Entry 9LEW (X-ray diffraction, 2.30 A resolution); this record covers chains A and C of the 8 polymer chains in the assembly.

# Chain A (and C)
Molecule: DNA-damage-inducible protein J
Source organism: Vibrio cholerae serotype O1 (strain ATCC 39315 / El Tor Inaba N16961)
Notes: chain C of this document is another copy of the same molecule, construct and numbering; everything in this record applies to it too
Reference sequence: Q9KML3 (Q9KML3_VIBCH); numbering as in UniProt (aligned over 1-92)
Sequence (94 residues; numbered -1 to 92; the number before each row is that of its first residue; numbers below 1 keep their minus sign (Gly-1 is residue -1)):
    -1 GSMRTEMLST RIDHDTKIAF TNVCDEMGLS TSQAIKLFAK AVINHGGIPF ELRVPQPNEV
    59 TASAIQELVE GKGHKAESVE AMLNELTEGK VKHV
Not modelled in the structure: -1 to 2, 90-92 (chain C: -1 to 2)
Sequence notes: expression tag (-1 to 0)

# Chain A / chain C interface
Residue-residue contacts - 84 pairs, chain A then chain C:
  Thr3(A) with Arg9(C); Ile10(C)
  Glu4(A) with Thr8(C); Arg9(C); Ile10(C), hydrogen bond (backbone-backbone); His12(C), salt bridge; Lys15(C)
  Met5(A) with Thr8(C); Lys15(C), hydrogen bond (backbone-side chain)
  Leu6(A) with Ser7(C); Thr8(C), hydrogen bond (backbone-backbone); Lys15(C); Phe18(C), hydrophobic; Thr29(C); Ile33(C)
  Ser7(A) with Leu6(C); Ser7(C); Ile33(C)
  Thr8(A) with Met5(C); Leu6(C), hydrogen bond (backbone-backbone); Ser30(C), hydrogen bond; Ile33(C)
  Arg9(A) with Thr3(C), hydrogen bond; Glu4(C); Met5(C); Lys34(C), hydrogen bond (backbone-side chain)
  Ile10(A) with Thr3(C); Glu4(C), hydrogen bond (backbone-backbone); Leu6(C), hydrophobic; Lys34(C)
  Asp11(A) with Thr3(C)
  His12(A) with Glu4(C), salt bridge
  Thr14(A) with Ile41(C)
  Lys15(A) with Glu4(C); Met5(C), hydrogen bond (side chain-backbone); Leu6(C)
  Ala17(A) with Ile41(C), hydrophobic
  Phe18(A) with Leu6(C), hydrophobic; Phe36(C), hydrophobic; Ala37(C), hydrophobic; Val40(C), hydrophobic; Ile41(C)
  Val21(A) with Val40(C), hydrophobic
  Met25(A) with Gly45(C); Ile46(C), hydrophobic
  Ser30(A) with Ser7(C), hydrogen bond (side chain-backbone); Thr8(C), hydrogen bond (backbone-side chain)
  Ala32(A) with Phe36(C)
  Ile33(A) with Leu6(C), hydrophobic; Ser7(C); Thr8(C)
  Lys34(A) with Thr8(C); Ile10(C)
  Leu35(A) with Leu50(C), hydrophobic
  Phe36(A) with Phe18(C), hydrophobic; Ala32(C); Phe36(C), hydrophobic
  Ala37(A) with Phe18(C), hydrophobic
  Ala39(A) with Phe48(C), hydrophobic
  Val40(A) with Phe18(C), hydrophobic; Val21(C), hydrophobic
  Ile41(A) with Thr14(C); Ala17(C), hydrophobic; Phe18(C)
  Asn42(A) with Arg51(C), hydrogen bond (side chain-backbone); Val52(C); Pro53(C)
  His43(A) with Arg51(C), hydrogen bond
  Gly45(A) with Val21(C); Met25(C)
  Ile46(A) with Met25(C); Leu27(C), hydrophobic; Leu35(C), hydrophobic
  Pro47(A) with Pro47(C); Phe48(C), hydrophobic
  Phe48(A) with Leu35(C), hydrophobic; Phe36(C), hydrophobic; Ala39(C), hydrophobic; Pro47(C); Phe48(C), hydrophobic
  Glu49(A) with Leu35(C); His43(C), salt bridge
  Leu50(A) with Leu35(C), hydrophobic
  Arg51(A) with Leu35(C)
Interface residues without a listed pair, chain A (38 interface residues in all): Thr29, Lys38, Gly44
Interface residues without a listed pair, chain C (40 interface residues in all): Lys38, Gly44, Glu49, Gln54

# Summary
38 residues of chain A and 40 residues of chain C are in contact; the contacts include 13 hydrogen bonds and 3
salt bridges. Polar contacts include Glu4(A)-His12(C), Glu49(A)-His43(C) and Met5(A)-Lys15(C).
Chain A and chain C are both DNA-damage-inducible protein J (Vibrio cholerae serotype O1 (strain ATCC 39315 /
El Tor Inaba N16961)); the structure, The crystal structure of DinJ-YafQ complex from Vibrio cholerae, was
determined by X-ray diffraction.
